Entry 8JXI (electron microscopy, 3.40 A resolution); this record covers chains A and H of the 5 polymer chains in the assembly.

Chain A:
Protein: LDL receptor related protein 2
Organism: Rattus norvegicus
UniProtKB: A0A0G2K9W7 (A0A0G2K9W7_RAT); residues 1-4660 here = UniProt positions 1-4660
Amino-acid sequence (4660 residues; numbered 1 to 4660; the number before each row is that of its first residue):
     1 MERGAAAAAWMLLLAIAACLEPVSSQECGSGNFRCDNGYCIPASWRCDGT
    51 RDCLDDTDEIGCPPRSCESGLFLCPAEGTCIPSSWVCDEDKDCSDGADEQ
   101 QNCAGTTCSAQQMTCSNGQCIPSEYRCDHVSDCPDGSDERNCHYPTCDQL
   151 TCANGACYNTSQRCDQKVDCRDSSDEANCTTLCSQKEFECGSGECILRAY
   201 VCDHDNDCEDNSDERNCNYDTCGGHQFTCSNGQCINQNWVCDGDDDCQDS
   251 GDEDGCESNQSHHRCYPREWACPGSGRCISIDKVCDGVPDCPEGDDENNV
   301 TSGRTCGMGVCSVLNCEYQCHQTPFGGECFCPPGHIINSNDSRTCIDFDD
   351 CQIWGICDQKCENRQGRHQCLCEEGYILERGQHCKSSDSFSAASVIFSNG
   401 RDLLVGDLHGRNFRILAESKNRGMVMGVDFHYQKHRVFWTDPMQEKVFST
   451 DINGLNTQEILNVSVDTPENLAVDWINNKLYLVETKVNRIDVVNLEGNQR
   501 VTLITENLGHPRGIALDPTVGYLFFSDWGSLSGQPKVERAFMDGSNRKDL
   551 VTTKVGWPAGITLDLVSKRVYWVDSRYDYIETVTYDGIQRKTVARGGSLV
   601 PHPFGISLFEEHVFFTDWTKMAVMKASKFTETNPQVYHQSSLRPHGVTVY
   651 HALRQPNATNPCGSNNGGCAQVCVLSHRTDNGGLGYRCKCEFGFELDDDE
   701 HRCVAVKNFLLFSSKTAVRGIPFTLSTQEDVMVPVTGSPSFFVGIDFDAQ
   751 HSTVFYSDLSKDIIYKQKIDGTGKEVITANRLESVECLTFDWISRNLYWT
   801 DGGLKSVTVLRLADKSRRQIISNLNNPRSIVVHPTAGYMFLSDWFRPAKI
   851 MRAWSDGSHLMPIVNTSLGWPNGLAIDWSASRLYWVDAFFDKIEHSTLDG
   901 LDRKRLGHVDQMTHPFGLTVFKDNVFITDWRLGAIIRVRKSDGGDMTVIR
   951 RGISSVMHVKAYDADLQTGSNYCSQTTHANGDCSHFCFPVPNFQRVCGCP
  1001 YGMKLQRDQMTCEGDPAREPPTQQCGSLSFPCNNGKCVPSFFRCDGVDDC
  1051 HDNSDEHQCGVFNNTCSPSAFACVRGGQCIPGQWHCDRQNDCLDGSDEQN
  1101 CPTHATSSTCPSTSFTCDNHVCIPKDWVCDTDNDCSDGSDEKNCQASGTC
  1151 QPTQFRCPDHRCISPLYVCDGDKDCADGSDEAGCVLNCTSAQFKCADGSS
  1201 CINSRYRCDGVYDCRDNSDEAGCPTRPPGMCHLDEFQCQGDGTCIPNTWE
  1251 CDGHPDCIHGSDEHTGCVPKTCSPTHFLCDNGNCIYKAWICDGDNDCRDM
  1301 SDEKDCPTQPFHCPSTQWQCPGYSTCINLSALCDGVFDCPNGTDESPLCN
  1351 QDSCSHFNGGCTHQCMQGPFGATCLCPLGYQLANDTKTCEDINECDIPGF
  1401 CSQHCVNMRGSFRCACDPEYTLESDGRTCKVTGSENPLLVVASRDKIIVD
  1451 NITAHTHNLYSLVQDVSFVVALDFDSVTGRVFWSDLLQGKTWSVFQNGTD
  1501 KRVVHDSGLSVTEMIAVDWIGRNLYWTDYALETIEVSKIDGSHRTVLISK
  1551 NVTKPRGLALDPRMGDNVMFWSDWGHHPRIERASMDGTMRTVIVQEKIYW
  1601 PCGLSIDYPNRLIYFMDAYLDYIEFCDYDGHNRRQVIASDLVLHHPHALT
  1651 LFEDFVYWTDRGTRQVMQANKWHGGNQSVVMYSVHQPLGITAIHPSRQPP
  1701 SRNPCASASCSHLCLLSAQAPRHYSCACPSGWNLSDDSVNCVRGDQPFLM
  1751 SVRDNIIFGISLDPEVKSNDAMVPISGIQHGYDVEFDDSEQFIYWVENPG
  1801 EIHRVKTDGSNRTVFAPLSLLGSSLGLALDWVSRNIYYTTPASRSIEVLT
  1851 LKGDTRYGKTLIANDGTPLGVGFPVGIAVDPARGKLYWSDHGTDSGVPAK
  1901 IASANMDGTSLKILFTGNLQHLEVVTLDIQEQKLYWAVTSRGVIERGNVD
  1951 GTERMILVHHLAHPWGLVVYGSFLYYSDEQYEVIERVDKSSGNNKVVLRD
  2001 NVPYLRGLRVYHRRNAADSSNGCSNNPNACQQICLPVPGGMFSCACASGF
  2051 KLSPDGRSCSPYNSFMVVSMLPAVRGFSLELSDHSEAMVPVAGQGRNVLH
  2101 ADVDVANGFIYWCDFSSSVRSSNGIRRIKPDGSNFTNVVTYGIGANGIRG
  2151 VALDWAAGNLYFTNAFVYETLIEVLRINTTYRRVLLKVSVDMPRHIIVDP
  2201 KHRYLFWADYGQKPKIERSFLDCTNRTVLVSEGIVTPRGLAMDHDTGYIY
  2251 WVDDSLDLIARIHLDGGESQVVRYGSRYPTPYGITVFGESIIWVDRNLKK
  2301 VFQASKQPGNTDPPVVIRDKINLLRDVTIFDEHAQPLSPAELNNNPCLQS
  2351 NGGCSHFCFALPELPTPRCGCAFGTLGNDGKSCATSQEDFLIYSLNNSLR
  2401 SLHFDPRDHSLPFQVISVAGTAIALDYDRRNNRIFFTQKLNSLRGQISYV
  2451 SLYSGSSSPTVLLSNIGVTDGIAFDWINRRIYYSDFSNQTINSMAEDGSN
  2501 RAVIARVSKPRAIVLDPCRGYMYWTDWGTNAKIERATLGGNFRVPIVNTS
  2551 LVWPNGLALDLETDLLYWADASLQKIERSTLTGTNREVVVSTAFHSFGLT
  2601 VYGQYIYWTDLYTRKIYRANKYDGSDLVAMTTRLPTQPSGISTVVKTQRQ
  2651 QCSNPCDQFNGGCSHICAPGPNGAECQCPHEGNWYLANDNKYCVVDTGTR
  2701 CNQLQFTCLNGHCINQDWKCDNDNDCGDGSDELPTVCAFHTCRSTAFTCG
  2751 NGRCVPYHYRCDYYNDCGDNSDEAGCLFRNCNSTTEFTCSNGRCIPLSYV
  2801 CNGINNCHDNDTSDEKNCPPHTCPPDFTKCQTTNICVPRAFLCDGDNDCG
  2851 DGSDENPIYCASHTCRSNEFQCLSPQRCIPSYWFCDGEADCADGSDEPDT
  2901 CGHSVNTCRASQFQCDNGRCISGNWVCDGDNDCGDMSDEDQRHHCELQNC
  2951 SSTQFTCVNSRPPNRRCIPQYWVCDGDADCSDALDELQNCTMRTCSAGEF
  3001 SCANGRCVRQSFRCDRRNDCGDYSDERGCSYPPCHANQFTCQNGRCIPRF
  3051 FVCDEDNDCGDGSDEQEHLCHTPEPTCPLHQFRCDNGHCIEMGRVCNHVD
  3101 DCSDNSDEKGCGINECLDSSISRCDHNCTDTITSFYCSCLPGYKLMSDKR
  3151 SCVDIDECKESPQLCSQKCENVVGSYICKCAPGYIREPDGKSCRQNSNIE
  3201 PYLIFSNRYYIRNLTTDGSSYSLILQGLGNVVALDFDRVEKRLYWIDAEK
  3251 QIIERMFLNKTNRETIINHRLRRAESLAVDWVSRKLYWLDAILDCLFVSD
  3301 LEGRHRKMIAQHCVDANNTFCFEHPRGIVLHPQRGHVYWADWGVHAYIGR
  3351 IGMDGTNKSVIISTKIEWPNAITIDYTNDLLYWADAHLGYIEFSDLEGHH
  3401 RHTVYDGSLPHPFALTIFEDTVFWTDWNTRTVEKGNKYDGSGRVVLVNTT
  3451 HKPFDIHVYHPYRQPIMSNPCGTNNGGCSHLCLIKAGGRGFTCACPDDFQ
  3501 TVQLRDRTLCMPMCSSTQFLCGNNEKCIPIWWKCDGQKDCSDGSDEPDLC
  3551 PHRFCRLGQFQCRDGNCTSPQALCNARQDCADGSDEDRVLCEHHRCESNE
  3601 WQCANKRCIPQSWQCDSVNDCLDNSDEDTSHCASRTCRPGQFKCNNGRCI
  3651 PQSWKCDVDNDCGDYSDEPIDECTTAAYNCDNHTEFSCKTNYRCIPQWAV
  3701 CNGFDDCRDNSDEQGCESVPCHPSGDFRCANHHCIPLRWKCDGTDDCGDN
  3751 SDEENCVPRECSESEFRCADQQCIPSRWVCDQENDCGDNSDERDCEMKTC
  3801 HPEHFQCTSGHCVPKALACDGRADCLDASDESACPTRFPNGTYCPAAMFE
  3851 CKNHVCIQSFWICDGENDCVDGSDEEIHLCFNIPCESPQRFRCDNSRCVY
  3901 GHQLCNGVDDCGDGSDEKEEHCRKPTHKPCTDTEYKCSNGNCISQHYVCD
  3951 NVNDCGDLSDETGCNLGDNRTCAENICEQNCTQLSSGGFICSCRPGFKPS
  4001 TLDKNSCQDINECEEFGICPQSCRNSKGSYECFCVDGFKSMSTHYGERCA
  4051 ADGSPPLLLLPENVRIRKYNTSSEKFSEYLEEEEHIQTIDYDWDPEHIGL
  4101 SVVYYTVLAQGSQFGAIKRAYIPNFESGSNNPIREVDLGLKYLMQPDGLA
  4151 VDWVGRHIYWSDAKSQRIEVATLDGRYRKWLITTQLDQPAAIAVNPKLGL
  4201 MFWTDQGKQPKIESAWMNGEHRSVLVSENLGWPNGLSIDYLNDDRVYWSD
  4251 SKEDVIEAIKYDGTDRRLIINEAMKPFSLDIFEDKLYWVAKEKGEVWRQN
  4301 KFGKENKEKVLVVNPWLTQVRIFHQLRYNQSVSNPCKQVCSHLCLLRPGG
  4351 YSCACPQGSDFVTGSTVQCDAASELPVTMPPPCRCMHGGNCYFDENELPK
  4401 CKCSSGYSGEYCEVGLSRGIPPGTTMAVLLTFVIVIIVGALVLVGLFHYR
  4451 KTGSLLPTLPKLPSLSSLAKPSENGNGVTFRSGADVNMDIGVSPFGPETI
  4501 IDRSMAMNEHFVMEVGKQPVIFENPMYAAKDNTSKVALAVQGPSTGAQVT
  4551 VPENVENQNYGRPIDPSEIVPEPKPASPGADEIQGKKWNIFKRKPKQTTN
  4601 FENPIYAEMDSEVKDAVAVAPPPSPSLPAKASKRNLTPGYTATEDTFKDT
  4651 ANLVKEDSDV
Disordered / not traced: 1-185, 1316-3164, 3202-4660
Disulfide bonds: Cys190-Cys208, Cys202-Cys217, Cys222-Cys234, Cys229-Cys247, Cys241-Cys256, Cys265-Cys278, Cys272-Cys291, Cys285-Cys306, Cys311-Cys320, Cys316-Cys329, Cys331-Cys345, Cys351-Cys361, Cys357-Cys370, Cys372-Cys384, Cys662-Cys673, Cys669-Cys688, Cys690-Cys703, Cys973-Cys987, Cys983-Cys997, Cys999-Cys1012, Cys1025-Cys1037, Cys1032-Cys1050, Cys1044-Cys1059, Cys1066-Cys1079, Cys1073-Cys1092, Cys1086-Cys1101, Cys1110-Cys1122, Cys1117-Cys1135, Cys1129-Cys1144, Cys1150-Cys1162, Cys1157-Cys1175, Cys1169-Cys1184, Cys1188-Cys1201, Cys1195-Cys1214, Cys1208-Cys1223, Cys1231-Cys1244, Cys1238-Cys1257, Cys1251-Cys1267, Cys1272-Cys1284, Cys1279-Cys1297, Cys1291-Cys1306, Cys3165-Cys3178, Cys3180-Cys3193
Glycans and other covalent adducts: N-acetylglucosamine (NAG) linked to Asn340, Asn462, Asn657, Asn865, Asn1063, Asn1187; 2-acetamido-2-deoxy-alpha-D-galactopyranose (A2G) linked to Thr1022, Thr1103, Thr1109, Thr1225

Chain H:
Protein: unclear peptide
Organism: Rattus norvegicus
Amino-acid sequence (5 residues; each row starts with the number of its first residue; X marks 4 residues of unknown identity (built as UNK)):
     1 XNXXX

How chain A and chain H interact:
Contacting residue pairs (6; chain A residue first):
  Arg828(A) - Asn2(H)  hydrogen bond (side chain-backbone)
  Trp844(A) - Asn2(H)
  Trp870(A) - Asn2(H)
  Asn872(A) - Asn2(H)  hydrogen bond
  His914(A) - Asn2(H)  hydrogen bond
  Trp930(A) - Asn2(H)
Also at the interface, not in a pair above, chain A (9 interface residues in all): Phe741, Ala888, Met957

In short:
9 residues of chain A face 1 of chain H across their interface; the contacts include 3 hydrogen bonds. Polar
pairs include Arg828(A)-Asn2(H), Asn872(A)-Asn2(H) and His914(A)-Asn2(H).
Chain A is LDL receptor related protein 2 and chain H is unclear peptide, both from Rattus norvegicus; the
structure, rat megalin RAP complex wingB, was determined by electron microscopy, deposited together with 8JUT,
8JUU, 8JX8, 8JX9, 8JXA, 8JXB and 5 further entries.
